PDB entry 8G5F | electron microscopy, 2.64 A resolution | chains C and K of the 7 polymer chains in the assembly

# Chain C
Protein: Gamma-aminobutyric acid receptor subunit alpha-1
Organism: Mus musculus
UniProtKB: P62812 (GBRA1_MOUSE); residues -26 to 428 here correspond to UniProt positions 1-455 (UniProt number = residue number + 27)
Amino-acid sequence (455 residues; row label = number of the first residue in the row; numbers below 1 keep their minus sign (Met-26 is residue -26)):
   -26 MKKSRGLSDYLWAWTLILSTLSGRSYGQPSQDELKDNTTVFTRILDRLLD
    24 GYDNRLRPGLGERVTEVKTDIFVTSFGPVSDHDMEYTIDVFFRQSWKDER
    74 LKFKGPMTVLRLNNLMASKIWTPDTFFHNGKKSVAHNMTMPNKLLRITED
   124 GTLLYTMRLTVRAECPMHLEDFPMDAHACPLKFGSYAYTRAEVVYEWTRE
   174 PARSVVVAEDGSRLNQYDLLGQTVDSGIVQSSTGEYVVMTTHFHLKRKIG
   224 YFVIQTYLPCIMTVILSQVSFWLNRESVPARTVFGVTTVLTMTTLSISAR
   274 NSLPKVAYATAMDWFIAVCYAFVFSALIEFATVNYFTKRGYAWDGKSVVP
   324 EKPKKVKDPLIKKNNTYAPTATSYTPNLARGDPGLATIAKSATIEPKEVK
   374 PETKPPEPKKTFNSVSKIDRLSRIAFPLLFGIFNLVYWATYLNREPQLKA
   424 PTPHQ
Unresolved in the structure: -26 to 11, 319-382, 419-428
Swiss-Prot annotation at these positions:
  - binding site (4-aminobutanoate): Arg66, Thr129
  - glycosylation (N-linked (GlcNAc...) asparagine): Asn10, Asn110
Disulfides: Cys138-Cys152
Covalently attached groups: N-acetylglucosamine (NAG) linked to Asn110
Residues lining bound ligands:
  - gamma-amino-butanoic acid (ABU): Phe64, Arg66, Leu117, Thr129
  - PIO ([(2R)-2-octanoyloxy-3-[oxidanyl-[(1R,2R,3S,4R,5R,6S)-2,3,6-tris(oxidanyl)-4,5-diphosphonooxy-cyclohexyl]oxy-phosphoryl]oxy-propyl] octanoate): Arg248, Ser298, Ile301, Glu302, Thr305, Phe309, Lys311, Arg312, Asn386, Ser387, Ser389, Lys390, Ile391, Leu394, Ser395
  - allopregnanolone (Y4B): Ile238, Gln241, Val242, Trp245, Pro400
From the paper describing this entry:
  - specificity-determining residues: Ser204 (proposed by the authors, not directly observed)

# Chain K
Protein: Light Chain of 8E3 Fab
Organism: Mus musculus
Notes: antibody fragment or engineered binder
Amino-acid sequence (213 residues; each row starts with the number of its first residue):
     1 YIVMTQSPKSMSMSLGERVTLSCRASEYVGSYVSWYQQKPEQSPKLLIYG
    51 ASNRYTGVPDRFAGSGSATDFTLTITSVQAEDLADYHCGQTYNYPTFGGG
   101 TKLEIKRADAAPTVSIFPPSSEQLTSGGASVVCFLNNFYPKDINVKWKID
   151 GSERQNGVLNSWTDQDSKDSTYSMSSTLTLTKDEYERHNSYTCEATHKTS
   201 TSPIVKSFNRNEC
Unresolved in the structure: 106-213
Disulfides: Cys23-Cys88

# How chain C and chain K interact
Contacting residue pairs (21):
  Trp170(C) with Tyr32(K), hydrogen bond
  Glu173(C) with Tyr92(K); Tyr94(K)
  Pro174(C) with Tyr32(K); Thr91(K); Tyr92(K)
  Ala175(C) with Tyr92(K), hydrogen bond (backbone-backbone); Asn93(K)
  Arg176(C) with Asn93(K), hydrogen bond; Tyr94(K)
  Gln195(C) with Tyr92(K)
  Thr196(C) with Tyr28(K); Tyr92(K)
  Val197(C) with Tyr28(K), hydrogen bond (backbone-side chain); Tyr32(K); Tyr92(K), hydrogen bond (backbone-side chain)
  Asp198(C) with Tyr28(K); Ser31(K), hydrogen bond; Tyr32(K)
  Ser199(C) with Ser31(K); Tyr32(K), hydrogen bond (backbone-side chain)

# Overview
10 residues of chain C face 7 of chain K across their interface, with 7 hydrogen bonds. Polar pairs include
Trp170(C)-Tyr32(K), Arg176(C)-Asn93(K) and Val197(C)-Tyr28(K). Bound to chain C: gamma-amino-butanoic acid,
allopregnanolone and compound PIO. Covalently linked N-acetylglucosamine: at Asn110(C). UniProt lists residues
binding 4-aminobutanoate Arg66(C) and Thr129(C) on chain C. From the paper: the specificity determinant
Ser204(C).
Chain C is Gamma-aminobutyric acid receptor subunit alpha-1 and chain K is Light Chain of 8E3 Fab, both from
Mus musculus; the structure, Native GABA-A receptor from the mouse brain, ortho-alpha1-alpha3-beta2-gamma2
subtype, in complex with GABA and allopregnanolone, was determined by electron microscopy, deposited together
with 8FOI, 8G4N, 8G4O, 8G4X, 8G5G and 8G5H.
